8V2G - chains B and F of the 8 polymer chains in the assembly; structure by electron microscopy, 3.18 A resolution.

# Chain B
Molecule: Small conductance calcium-activated potassium channel protein 2
Source organism: Rattus norvegicus
UniProt: P70604 (KCNN2_RAT); residue numbers follow UniProt; this construct covers 118-478
Sequence (361 residues; numbered 118 to 478; the number before each row is that of its first residue):
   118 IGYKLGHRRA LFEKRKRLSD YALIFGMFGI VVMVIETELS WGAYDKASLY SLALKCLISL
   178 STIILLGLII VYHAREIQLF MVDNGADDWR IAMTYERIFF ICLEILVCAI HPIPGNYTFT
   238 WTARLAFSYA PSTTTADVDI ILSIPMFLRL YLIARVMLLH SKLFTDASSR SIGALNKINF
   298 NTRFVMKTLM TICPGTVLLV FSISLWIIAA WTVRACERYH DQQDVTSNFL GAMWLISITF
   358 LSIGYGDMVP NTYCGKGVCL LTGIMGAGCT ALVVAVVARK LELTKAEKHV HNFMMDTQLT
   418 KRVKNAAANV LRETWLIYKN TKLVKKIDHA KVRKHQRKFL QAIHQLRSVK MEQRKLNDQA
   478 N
Cystine bridges: Cys-333/Cys-371
Ion coordination: K+ site 1: Ser-359 (shared with 1 residue of chain A; 1 residue of chain C; 1 residue of chain D); K+ site 2: Ile-360 (shared with 1 residue of chain A; 1 residue of chain C; 1 residue of chain D)
From the paper describing this entry:
  - self-association interface (contacts with another copy of this molecule); pairs are residue here / residue on that copy: Arg-241/Asp-364 (salt bridge), Phe-244/Asp-364 (hydrogen bond), Tyr-246/Asp-364 (hydrogen bond), Tyr-362/Trp-351
  - binding site for K+: Phe-244
  - mutagenesis - F244S: unchanged binding to AP14145
  - mutagenesis - S359T/A384T: abolished binding to AP14145
  - mutagenesis - S359T/A384T: unchanged binding to UCL1684

# Chain F
Molecule: Calmodulin-1
Source organism: Rattus norvegicus
UniProt: P0DP29 (CALM1_RAT); residues 2-147 here correspond to UniProt positions 3-148 (UniProt number = residue number + 1)
Sequence (146 residues; each row starts with the number of its first residue):
     2 DQLTEEQIAE FKEAFSLFDK DGDGTITTKE LGTVMRSLGQ NPTEAELQDM INEVDADGNG
    62 TIDFPEFLTM MARKMKDTDS EEEIREAFRV FDKDGNGYIS AAELRHVMTN LGEKLTDEEV
   122 DEMIREADID GDGQVNYEEF VQMMTA
Ion coordination: Ca2+ site 1: Asp-20, Thr-26, Glu-31; Ca2+ site 2: Asp-56, Asn-60, Thr-62, Glu-67

# Chain B / chain F interface
Residue-residue contacts (35; chain B residue first):
  Lys-421(B) with Phe-92(F); Leu-112(F)
  Asn-422(B) with Leu-112(F); Gly-113(F)
  Ala-424(B) with Val-91(F), hydrophobic; Phe-92(F), hydrophobic
  Ala-425(B) with Phe-92(F); Met-109(F); Leu-112(F), hydrophobic
  Asn-426(B) with Gly-113(F); Glu-114(F), hydrogen bond (side chain-backbone)
  Val-427(B) with Ile-85(F), hydrophobic
  Leu-428(B) with Ala-88(F), hydrophobic; Phe-89(F), hydrophobic; Met-109(F), hydrophobic
  Arg-429(B) with Met-109(F); Glu-114(F); Lys-115(F), hydrogen bond (side chain-backbone); Leu-116(F)
  Thr-431(B) with Ile-85(F); Met-144(F)
  Trp-432(B) with Glu-120(F), hydrogen bond; Glu-123(F); Met-124(F)
  Tyr-435(B) with Glu-127(F); Gln-143(F), hydrogen bond; Met-144(F), hydrophobic
  Lys-436(B) with Glu-120(F); Glu-123(F)
  Lys-439(B) with Ala-147(F)
  Leu-440(B) with Glu-123(F)
  Phe-456(B) with Ile-85(F), hydrophobic
  Ile-460(B) with Glu-84(F)
  Arg-464(B) with Asp-78(F), salt bridge
  Lys-467(B) with Glu-87(F), salt bridge
Interface residues without a listed pair, chain B (21 interface residues in all): Leu-433, Leu-457, His-461
Interface residues without a listed pair, chain F (24 interface residues in all): Thr-79, Ser-81, Met-145

# Overview
21 residues of chain B face 24 of chain F across their interface; the contacts include 4 hydrogen bonds and 2
salt bridges. Among the polar pairs are Arg-464(B)/Asp-78(F), Lys-467(B)/Glu-87(F) and Asn-426(B)/Glu-114(F).
From the paper: a binding site for K+ at Phe-244(B); S359T/A384T of chain B abolish binding to AP14145.
Chain B is Small conductance calcium-activated potassium channel protein 2 and chain F is Calmodulin-1, both
from Rattus norvegicus; the structure, Cryo-EM structure of the KCa2.2 channel in apo state, was determined by
electron microscopy, deposited together with 8V2H, 8V3G and 9EIO.
